Entry 9LGO (electron microscopy, 3.51 A resolution); this record covers chains J and D of the 10 polymer chains in the assembly.

[Chain J]
Name: Cyclin-dependent kinase 2-interacting protein
Organism: Homo sapiens
Reference sequence: Q9BW66 (CINP_HUMAN); residue numbers follow UniProt; this construct covers 1-212
Sequence (242 residues; row label = number of the first residue in the row; numbers below 1 keep their minus sign (Met-29 is residue -29)):
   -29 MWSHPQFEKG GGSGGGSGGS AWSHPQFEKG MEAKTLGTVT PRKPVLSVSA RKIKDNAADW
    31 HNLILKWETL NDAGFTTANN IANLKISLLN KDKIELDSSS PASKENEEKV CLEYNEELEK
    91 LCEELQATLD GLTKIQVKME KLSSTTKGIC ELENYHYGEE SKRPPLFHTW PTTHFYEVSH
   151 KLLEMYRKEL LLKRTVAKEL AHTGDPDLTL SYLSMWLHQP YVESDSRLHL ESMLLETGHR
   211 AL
Disordered / not traced: -29 to 16, 62-83
Differences from the reference sequence: initiating methionine (-29); expression tag (-28 to 0)
UniProt features mapped onto this chain:
  - binding site (Na(+)): Ser202
  - modified residue: Met1 (N-acetylmethionine), Ser69 (Phosphoserine), Ser73 (Phosphoserine)
  - natural variant: Asp177 (D177N: In a colorectal cancer sample)
  - mutagenesis: Pro11 to Pro14 (No effect on interaction with AFG2A and AFG2B), Arg21 to Lys24 (No effect on interaction with AFG2A and AFG2B), Leu162 (L162R: Loss of interaction with AFG2A and AFG2B), Leu178 (L178R: No effect on interaction with AFG2A and AFG2B), Ser181 (S181R: Strongly decreases interaction with AFG2A and AFG2B), Ser184 (S184R: Strongly decreases interaction with AFG2A and AFG2B)

[Chain D]
Name: ATPase family gene 2 protein homolog A
Organism: Homo sapiens
Notes: EC 3.6.4.10
Reference sequence: Q8NB90 (AFG2A_HUMAN); numbering as in UniProt (aligned over 1-886)
Sequence (886 residues; numbered 1 to 886; the number before each row is that of its first residue):
     1 MSSKKNRKRL NQSAENGSSL PSAASSCAEA RAPSAGSDFA ATSGTLTVTN LLEKVDDKIP
    61 KTFQNSLIHL GLNTMKSANI CIGRPVLLTS LNGKQEVYTA WPMAGFPGGK VGLSEMAQKN
   121 VGVRPGDAIQ VQPLVGAVLQ AEEMDVALSD KDMEINEEEL TGCILRKLDG KIVLPGNFLY
   181 CTFYGRPYKL QVLRVKGADG MILGGPQSDS DTDAQRMAFE QSSMETSSLE LSLQLSQLDL
   241 EDTQIPTSRS TPYKPIDDRI TNKASDVLLD VTQSPGDGSG LMLEEVTGLK CNFESAREGN
   301 EQLTEEERLL KFSIGAKCNT DTFYFISSTT RVNFTEIDKN SKEQDNQFKV TYDMIGGLSS
   361 QLKAIREIIE LPLKQPELFK SYGIPAPRGV LLYGPPGTGK TMIARAVANE VGAYVSVING
   421 PEIISKFYGE TEAKLRQIFA EATLRHPSII FIDQLDALCP KREGAQNEVE KRVVASLLTL
   481 MDGIGSEVSE GQVLVLGATN RPHALDAALR RPGRFDKEIE IGVPNAQDRL DILQKLLRRV
   541 PHLLTEAELL QLANSAHGYV GADLKVLCNE AGLCALRRIL KKQPNLPDVK VAGLVKITLK
   601 DFLQAMNDIR PSAMREIAID VPNVSWSDIG GLESIKLKLE QAVEWPLKHP ESFIRMGIQP
   661 PKGVLLYGPP GCSKTMIAKA LANESGLNFL AIKGPELMNK YVGESERAVR ETFRKARAVA
   721 PSIIFFDQLD ALAVERGSSL GAGNVADRVL AQLLTEMDGI EQLKDVTILA ATNRPDRIDK
   781 ALMRPGRIDR IIYVPLPDAA TRREIFKLQF HSMPVSNEVD LDELILQTDA YSGAEIVAVC
   841 REAALLALEE DIQANLIMKR HFTQALSTVT PRIPESLRRF YEDYQE
Disordered / not traced: 1-42, 205-315, 339-349, 733-743, 886
Differences from the reference sequence: conflict Gln454 (Glu in Q8NB90), Gln728 (Glu in Q8NB90)
UniProt features mapped onto this chain:
  - binding site (ATP): Gly394 to Thr401, Gly668 to Thr675
  - modified residue: Thr272 (Phosphothreonine), Ser274 (Phosphoserine), Ser279 (Phosphoserine)
  - cross-link: Lys859 (Glycyl lysine isopeptide (Lys-Gly) (interchain with G-Cter in SUMO2))
  - natural variant: Arg84 (R84Q: In NEDHSB), Ser90 (S90I: In NEDHSB), Ala100 (A100T: In NEDHSB), Thr330 (deletion: In NEDHSB), Ser448 (S448L: In NEDHSB), Val488 (V488L: In NEDHSB), Arg529 (R529Q: In NEDHSB), Trp626 (W626C: In NEDHSB), Asp628 (D628G: In NEDHSB), Arg784 (R784Q: In NEDHSB), Ala844 (A844V: In NEDHSB)
  - mutagenesis: Gly185 (G185E: No effect on protein stability. No effect on interaction with AFG2B), Phe323 (F323I: Reduces protein stability)
Ligand contacts: ATP (adenosine-5'-triphosphate): Met354, Ile355, Gly356, Pro395, Pro396, Gly397, Thr398, Gly399, Lys400, Thr401, Met402, Gln454, Asn500, Ile532, Gly561, Ala562, Lys565

[How chain J and chain D interact]
Residue-residue contacts (13):
  Asn85(J) - Arg166(D)
  Asn85(J) - Tyr184(D)
  Leu88(J) - Tyr184(D)  hydrophobic
  Glu89(J) - Lys167(D)  salt bridge
  Glu89(J) - Thr182(D)
  Glu89(J) - Tyr184(D)
  Cys92(J) - Tyr184(D)
  Lys168(J) - Pro187(D)
  Glu169(J) - Arg186(D)  salt bridge
  Ala171(J) - Tyr184(D)
  His172(J) - Phe183(D)
  His172(J) - Tyr184(D)
  His172(J) - Arg186(D)  hydrogen bond
Other interface residues (no listed pair), chain J (10 interface residues in all): Tyr84, Ala167
Other interface residues (no listed pair), chain D (8 interface residues in all): Gly185

[In short]
Chain J and chain D form an interface of 10 and 8 residues respectively, with 1 hydrogen bond and 2 salt
bridges. Polar pairs include Glu89(J)-Lys167(D), Glu169(J)-Arg186(D) and His172(J)-Arg186(D). Bound to chain
D: ATP.
Here chain J is Cyclin-dependent kinase 2-interacting protein and chain D is ATPase family gene 2 protein
homolog A, both from Homo sapiens. Entry 9LGO (Cryo-EM structure of the SPATA5-SPATA5L1-CINP-C1orf109 complex)
was determined by electron microscopy.
